PDB entry 1QJY | X-ray diffraction, 2.80 A resolution | chains 1 and 4 of the 4 polymer chains in the assembly

[Chain 1]
Protein: Protein VP1
Organism: Human rhinovirus 16
Reference sequence: Q82122 (POLG_HRV16); residues 1-285 here correspond to UniProt positions 569-853 (UniProt number = residue number + 568)
Amino-acid sequence (285 residues; numbered 1 to 285; the number before each row is that of its first residue):
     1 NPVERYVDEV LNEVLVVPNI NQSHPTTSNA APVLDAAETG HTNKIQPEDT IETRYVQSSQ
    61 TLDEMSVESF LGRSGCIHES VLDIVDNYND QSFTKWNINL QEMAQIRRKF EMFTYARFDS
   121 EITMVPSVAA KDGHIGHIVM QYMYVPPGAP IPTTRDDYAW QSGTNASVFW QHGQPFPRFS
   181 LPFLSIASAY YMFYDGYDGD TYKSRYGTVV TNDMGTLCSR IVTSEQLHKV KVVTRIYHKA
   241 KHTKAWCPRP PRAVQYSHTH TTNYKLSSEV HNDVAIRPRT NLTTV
Bound ions: Zn2+ near His134 (its only coordinating residue here)
Small-molecule neighbours: win65099 (W03; 2,6-dimethyl-1-(3-[3-methyl-5-isoxazolyl]-propanyl)-4-[2-methyl-4-isoxazolyl]-phenol): Ile77, Trp96, Ile98, Asn99, Leu100, Phe118, Ile122, Met124, Tyr142, Met143, Tyr144, Ala166, Val168, Phe179, Leu181, Leu184, Tyr190, Met192, Asn212, Met214, Leu217, Ile236, His238
Curated features (UniProtKB/Swiss-Prot):
  - site: Val285 (Cleavage)

[Chain 4]
Protein: Protein VP4
Organism: Human rhinovirus 16
Reference sequence: Q82122 (POLG_HRV16); residues 1-68 here correspond to UniProt positions 2-69 (UniProt number = residue number + 1)
Amino-acid sequence (68 residues; numbered 1 to 68; the number before each row is that of its first residue):
     1 GAQVSRQNVG THSTQNMVSN GSSLNYFNIN YFKDAASSGA SRLDFSQDPS KFTDPVKDVL
    61 EKGIPTLQ
Disordered / not traced: 8-22, 45-68
Covalently attached groups: myristic acid (MYR) linked to Gly1
Curated features (UniProtKB/Swiss-Prot):
  - site: Gln68 (Cleavage)
  - lipidation: Gly1 (N-myristoyl glycine)

[Interface between chain 1 and chain 4]
Pairs across the interface (26; chain 1 residue first):
  Pro2(1) - Ser5(4)
  Val3(1) - Ser5(4)
  Val3(1) - Arg6(4)
  Val3(1) - Gln7(4)
  Val3(1) - Leu24(4)
  Glu4(1) - Gln7(4)
  Tyr6(1) - Tyr26(4)  hydrophobic
  Glu9(1) - Arg42(4)  salt bridge
  Val14(1) - Leu43(4)
  Asp63(1) - Leu43(4)
  Ser66(1) - Leu43(4)
  Glu68(1) - Ala40(4)
  Glu68(1) - Ser41(4)  hydrogen bond (side chain-backbone)
  Asp119(1) - Ala36(4)
  Ser180(1) - Ala36(4)
  Ser180(1) - Ser37(4)
  Leu181(1) - Ala36(4)
  Pro182(1) - Ala36(4)  hydrophobic
  Lys241(1) - Ala36(4)  hydrogen bond (side chain-backbone)
  Lys241(1) - Ser37(4)
  Lys241(1) - Ser38(4)  hydrogen bond (side chain-backbone)
  His242(1) - Ala35(4)
  His242(1) - Ala36(4)
  His242(1) - Ser38(4)  hydrogen bond (side chain-backbone)
  His242(1) - Gly39(4)  hydrogen bond (side chain-backbone)
  His242(1) - Ser41(4)
Interface residues without a listed pair, chain 1 (17 interface residues in all): Val7, Leu15
Interface residues without a listed pair, chain 4 (15 interface residues in all): Asp44

[Summary]
17 residues of chain 1 face 15 of chain 4 across their interface, with 5 hydrogen bonds and 1 salt bridge.
Polar contacts include Glu9(1)-Arg42(4), Glu68(1)-Ser41(4) and Lys241(1)-Ala36(4). Ligands of chain 1:
win65099. Myristic acid is covalently linked to Gly1(4).
Here chain 1 is Protein VP1 and chain 4 is Protein VP4, both from Human rhinovirus 16. Entry 1QJY (Human
rhinovirus 16 coat protein in complex with antiviral compound VP65099) was determined by X-ray diffraction
(same publication as 1QJU and 1QJX).
